7PFF - chains P and J of the 10 polymer chains in the assembly; structure by electron microscopy, 4.30 A resolution (low resolution: residue-level contacts below are approximate; hydrogen-bond / salt-bridge calls are withheld).

# Chain P
Name: Histone H4
Organism: Homo sapiens
UniProtKB: P62805 (H4_HUMAN); residues 0-102 here correspond to UniProt positions 1-103 (UniProt number = residue number + 1)
Sequence (103 residues; each row starts with the number of its first residue; numbering starts at 0):
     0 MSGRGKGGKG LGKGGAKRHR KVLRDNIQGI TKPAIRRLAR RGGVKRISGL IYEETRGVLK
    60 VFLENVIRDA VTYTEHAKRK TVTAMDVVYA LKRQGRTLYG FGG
Not modelled in the structure: 0-19
Swiss-Prot annotation at these positions:
  - DNA-binding region: Lys16 to Lys20
  - modified residue: Ser1 (N-acetylserine), Arg3 (Asymmetric dimethylarginine), Lys5 (N6-(2-hydroxyisobutyryl)lysine), Lys8 (N6-(2-hydroxyisobutyryl)lysine), Lys12 (N6-(2-hydroxyisobutyryl)lysine), Lys16 (N6-(2-hydroxyisobutyryl)lysine), Lys20 (N6,N6,N6-trimethyllysine), Lys31 (N6-(2-hydroxyisobutyryl)lysine), Lys44 (N6-(2-hydroxyisobutyryl)lysine), Ser47 (Phosphoserine), Tyr51 (Phosphotyrosine), Lys59 (N6-(2-hydroxyisobutyryl)lysine), Lys77 (N6-(2-hydroxyisobutyryl)lysine), Lys79 (N6-(2-hydroxyisobutyryl)lysine), Thr80 (Phosphothreonine), Tyr88 (Phosphotyrosine), Lys91 (N6-(2-hydroxyisobutyryl)lysine)
  - cross-link (Glycyl lysine isopeptide (Lys-Gly)): Lys12 (interchain with G-Cter in SUMO2), Lys20 (interchain with G-Cter in SUMO2), Lys31 (interchain with G-Cter in SUMO2), Lys59 (interchain with G-Cter in SUMO2), Lys79 (interchain with G-Cter in SUMO2), Lys91 (interchain with G-Cter in SUMO2)

# Chain J
Molecule: 167-nt DNA strand
Organism: synthetic construct
Sequence (167 nucleotides; each row starts with the number of its first residue):
   213 TACTTACATG ACAGGATGTA TATATCTGAC ACGTGCCTGG AGACTAGGGA GTAATCCCCT
   273 TGGCGGTTAA AACGCGGGGG ACAGCGCGTA CGTGCGTTTA AGCGGTGCTA GAGCTGTCTA
   333 CGACCAATTG AGCGGCCTCG GCACCGGGAT TCTCCAGTAT GGCGGCC

# Interface between chain P and chain J
Contacting residue pairs (16; chain P residue first):
  Arg35(P) with DG304(J)
  Arg39(P) with DG304(J)
  Arg45(P) with DA302(J); DC303(J); DG304(J)
  Ile46(P) with DC303(J); DG304(J)
  Ser47(P) with DC303(J)
  Gly48(P) with DC303(J)
  Leu49(P) with DC303(J)
  Tyr51(P) with DG304(J)
  Arg78(P) with DA324(J)
  Lys79(P) with DG323(J); DA324(J)
  Thr80(P) with DG323(J); DA324(J)
Interface residues without a listed pair, chain P (12 interface residues in all): Lys44
Interface residues without a listed pair, chain J (7 interface residues in all): DT305, DG325

# In short
12 residues of chain P and 7 residues of chain J are in contact. Curated annotation (UniProt) lists a
DNA-binding region on chain P.
Chain P is Histone H4 (Homo sapiens) and chain J is a 167-nt DNA strand (synthetic construct); the structure,
Nucleosome 3 of the 4x197 nucleosome array containing H1, was determined by electron microscopy together with
7PET, 7PEU, 7PEV, 7PEW, 7PEX, 7PEY and 16 further entries from the same study.
